PDB entry 3U34 | X-ray diffraction, 2.80 A resolution | chains C and D of the 4 polymer chains in the assembly

# Chain C (and D)
Protein: General stress protein
Organism: Xanthomonas axonopodis pv. citri
Notes: chain D of this document is another copy of the same molecule, construct and numbering; everything in this record applies to it too
UniProtKB: Q8PK08 (Q8PK08_XANAC); residue numbers follow UniProt; this construct covers 1-182
Amino-acid sequence (182 residues; each row starts with the number of its first residue):
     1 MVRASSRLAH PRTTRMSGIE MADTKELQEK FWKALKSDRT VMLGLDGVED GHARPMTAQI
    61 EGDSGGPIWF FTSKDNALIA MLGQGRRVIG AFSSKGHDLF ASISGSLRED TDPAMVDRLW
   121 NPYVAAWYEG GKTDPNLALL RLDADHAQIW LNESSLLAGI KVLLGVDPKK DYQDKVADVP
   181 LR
Unresolved in the structure: 1-22, 165-182 (chain D: 1-23, 165-182)

# Chain C / chain D interface
Contacting residue pairs (41; chain C residue first):
  Thr-40(C) with Phe-100(D)
  Met-42(C) with Phe-92(D); Phe-100(D), hydrophobic; Ala-101(D)
  Asp-46(C) with Asp-46(D)
  Asp-50(C) with Ile-89(D)
  Gly-51(C) with Ile-89(D)
  His-52(C) with Ile-89(D); Ser-102(D), hydrogen bond; Ser-104(D); His-146(D), hydrogen bond; Gln-148(D)
  Ala-53(C) with Ser-102(D), hydrogen bond (backbone-side chain); Trp-150(D)
  Arg-54(C) with Trp-150(D)
  Pro-55(C) with Trp-150(D)
  Ile-89(C) with Asp-50(D); Gly-51(D); His-52(D); Ala-53(D)
  Ala-91(C) with Ala-91(D), hydrophobic
  Phe-92(C) with Met-42(D)
  Ser-93(C) with Ser-93(D), hydrogen bond; His-97(D), hydrogen bond
  Ser-94(C) with His-97(D)
  Lys-95(C) with His-97(D)
  Gly-96(C) with Gly-96(D)
  His-97(C) with Ser-93(D), hydrogen bond; Ser-94(D); Lys-95(D)
  Phe-100(C) with Thr-40(D)
  Ala-101(C) with Met-42(D)
  Ser-102(C) with Met-42(D); His-52(D), hydrogen bond; Ala-53(D), hydrogen bond (side chain-backbone)
  Ser-104(C) with His-52(D)
  His-146(C) with His-52(D), hydrogen bond
  Gln-148(C) with His-52(D)
  Trp-150(C) with Ala-53(D); Arg-54(D); Pro-55(D)
Other interface residues (no listed pair), chain C (25 interface residues in all): Ile-103

# Overview
25 residues of chain C and 24 residues of chain D are in contact; the contacts include 9 hydrogen bonds. Polar
contacts include His-52(C)/Ser-102(D), His-52(C)/His-146(D) and Ala-53(C)/Ser-102(D).
Both chains are General stress protein (Xanthomonas axonopodis pv. citri). Entry 3U34 (Crystal structure of
the general stress FMN/FAD binding protein from the phytopathogen Xanthomonas citri) was determined by X-ray
diffraction together with 3U35 from the same study.
